Entry 7EG1 (electron microscopy, 3.20 A resolution); this record covers chains A and C of the 4 polymer chains in the assembly.

== Chain A (and C) ==
Name: cGMP-inhibited 3', 5'-cyclic phosphodiesterase A
Organism: Homo sapiens
Notes: EC 3.1.4.17; chain C of this document is another copy of the same molecule, construct and numbering; everything in this record applies to it too
UniProtKB: Q14432 (PDE3A_HUMAN); residue numbers follow UniProt; this construct covers 669-1102
Amino-acid sequence (434 residues; numbered 669 to 1102; the number before each row is that of its first residue):
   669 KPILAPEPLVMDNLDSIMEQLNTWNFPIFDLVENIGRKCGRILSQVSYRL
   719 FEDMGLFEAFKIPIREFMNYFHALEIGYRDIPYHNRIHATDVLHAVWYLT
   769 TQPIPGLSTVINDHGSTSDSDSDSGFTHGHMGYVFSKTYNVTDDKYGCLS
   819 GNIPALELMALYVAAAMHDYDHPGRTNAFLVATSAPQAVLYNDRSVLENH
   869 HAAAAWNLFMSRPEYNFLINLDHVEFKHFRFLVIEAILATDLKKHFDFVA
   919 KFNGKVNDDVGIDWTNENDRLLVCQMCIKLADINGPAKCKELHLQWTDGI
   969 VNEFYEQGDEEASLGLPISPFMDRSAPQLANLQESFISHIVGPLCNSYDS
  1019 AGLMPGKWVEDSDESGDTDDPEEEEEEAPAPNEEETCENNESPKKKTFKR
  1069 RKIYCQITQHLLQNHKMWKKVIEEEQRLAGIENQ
Disordered / not traced: 779-799, 1029-1069
UniProt features mapped onto this chain:
  - active site: H752 (Proton donor)
  - binding site (AMP): H752, D837, D950, Q1001
  - binding site (Mn(2+)): H756, H836, D837, D950
  - binding site (Mg(2+)): D837
  - modified residue: S1033 (Phosphoserine), T1036 (Phosphothreonine)
  - mutagenesis: N867 (N867R: Loss of interaction with SLFN12), F914 (F914D/A: Loss of interaction with SLFN12)
Metal / ion sites: Mg2+ site 1: D837, D950; Mg2+ site 2 near D837 (its only coordinating residue here)
Ligand contacts: X5M ((4R)-3-[4-(diethylamino)-3-[oxidanyl(oxidanylidene)-$l4-azanyl]phenyl]-4-methyl-4,5-dihydro-1H-pyridazin-6-one): Y751, H752, T844, L910, I951, N952, G953, P954, H961, W964, T965, I968, F972, Q1001, F1004
Reported in the primary citation:
  - binding site for X5M: Y751, H961, Q1001, F1004
  - catalytic residues: H752 (citing earlier work)

== Interface between chain A and chain C ==
Residue-residue contacts (27):
  S852(A) - M878(C)
  V857(A) - A871(C)
  V857(A) - N875(C)
  V857(A) - M878(C)  hydrophobic
  L858(A) - Y859(C)  hydrogen bond (backbone-side chain)
  L858(A) - A871(C)
  Y859(A) - L858(C)  hydrogen bond (side chain-backbone)
  Y859(A) - Y859(C)  hydrophobic
  N860(A) - N867(C)  hydrogen bond (side chain-backbone)
  N860(A) - A870(C)
  N860(A) - A871(C)  hydrogen bond (side chain-backbone)
  N860(A) - I902(C)
  D861(A) - R898(C)  salt bridge
  R862(A) - E903(C)  salt bridge
  R862(A) - L906(C)
  N867(A) - N860(C)  hydrogen bond
  A870(A) - N860(C)
  A871(A) - V857(C)
  A871(A) - L858(C)
  A871(A) - N860(C)
  M878(A) - S852(C)
  M878(A) - V857(C)  hydrophobic
  R898(A) - V857(C)
  R898(A) - D861(C)  salt bridge
  I902(A) - N860(C)
  E903(A) - R862(C)  salt bridge
  L906(A) - R862(C)
Other interface residues (no listed pair), chain A (18 interface residues in all): A856, W874, N875
Other interface residues (no listed pair), chain C (18 interface residues in all): A856, W874

== Summary ==
Chain A and chain C each contribute 18 residues to their interface, with 5 hydrogen bonds and 4 salt bridges.
Polar pairs include D861(A)-R898(C), R862(A)-E903(C) and L858(A)-Y859(C). Ligands of chain A: compound X5M.
The paper reports the catalytic residue H752(A); a binding site for X5M at Y751(A), H961(A) and Q1001(A) among
others.
Both chains are cGMP-inhibited 3', 5'-cyclic phosphodiesterase A (Homo sapiens). Entry 7EG1 (Cryo-EM structure
of DNMDP-induced PDE3A-SLFN12 complex) was determined by electron microscopy (same publication as 7EG0 and
7EG4).
